Entry 5YL4 (X-ray diffraction, 2.64 A resolution); this record covers chains B and E of the 6 polymer chains in the assembly.

# Chain B
Molecule: Tubulin beta chain
Source organism: Sus barbatus
UniProt: A0A0R4I995 (A0A0R4I995_SUSBA); residue numbers follow UniProt; this construct covers 1-445
Amino-acid sequence (445 residues; row label = number of the first residue in the row):
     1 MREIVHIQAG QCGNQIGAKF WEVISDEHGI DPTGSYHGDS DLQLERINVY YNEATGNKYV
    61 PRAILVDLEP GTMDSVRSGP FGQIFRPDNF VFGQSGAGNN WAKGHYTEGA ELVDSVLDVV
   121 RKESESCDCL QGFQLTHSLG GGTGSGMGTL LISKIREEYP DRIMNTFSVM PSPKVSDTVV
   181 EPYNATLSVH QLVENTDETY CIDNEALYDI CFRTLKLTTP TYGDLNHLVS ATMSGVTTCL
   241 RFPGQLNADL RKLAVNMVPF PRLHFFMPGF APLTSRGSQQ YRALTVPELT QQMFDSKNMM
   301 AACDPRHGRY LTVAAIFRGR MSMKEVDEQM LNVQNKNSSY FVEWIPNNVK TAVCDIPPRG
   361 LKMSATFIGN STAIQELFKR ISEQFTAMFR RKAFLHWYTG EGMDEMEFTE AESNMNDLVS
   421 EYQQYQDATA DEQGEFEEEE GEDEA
Unresolved in the structure: 276-279, 429-445
Metal / ion sites: Mg2+: Q11 (together with GDP); Ca2+ near E111 (its only coordinating residue here)
Residues lining bound ligands:
  - 8WR ((3Z,6Z)-3-[(4-tert-butyl-1H-imidazol-5-yl)methylidene]-6-[[3-(phenylcarbonyl)phenyl]methylidene]piperazine-2,5-dione): H6, F20, Y50, Q134, L135, T136, N165, T166, F167, E198, Y200, M233, G235, V236, T237, C239, L240, L246, L250, L253, A254, M257, A314, A315, I316, K350, T351, A352, I368
  - GDP (guanosine-5'-diphosphate): G10, Q11, C12, Q15, I16, D67, N99, S138, G140, G141, G142, T143, G144, S145, V169, P171, V175, D177, E181, N204, L207, Y222, L225, N226

# Chain E
Molecule: Stathmin-4
Source organism: Rattus norvegicus
UniProt: P63043 (STMN4_RAT); residues 5-145 here correspond to UniProt positions 49-189 (UniProt number = residue number + 44)
Amino-acid sequence (143 residues; numbered 3 to 145; the number before each row is that of its first residue):
     3 MADMEVIELN KCTSGQSFEV ILKPPSFDGV PEFNASLPRR RDPSLEEIQK KLEAAEERRK
    63 YQEAELLKHL AEKREHEREV IQKAIEENNN FIKMAKEKLA QKMESNKENR EAHLAAMLER
   123 LQEKDKHAEE VRKNKELKEE ASR
Unresolved in the structure: 3-5, 28-43, 142-145
Differences from the reference sequence: expression tag (3-4)
Curated features (UniProtKB/Swiss-Prot):
  - modified residue: S46 (Phosphoserine)

# Interface between chain B and chain E
Residue-residue contacts - 25 pairs, chain B then chain E:
  Y106(B) with H78(E), hydrogen bond; E79(E); V82(E), hydrophobic; I83(E)
  L150(B) with E79(E)
  S153(B) with L72(E); R76(E), hydrogen bond
  K154(B) with R76(E); E79(E), salt bridge
  R156(B) with L68(E)
  E157(B) with L69(E); L72(E); R76(E), salt bridge
  P160(B) with E65(E)
  Q191(B) with K75(E)
  E194(B) with H71(E), salt bridge; K75(E), salt bridge
  T399(B) with E89(E)
  E401(B) with V82(E); A86(E)
  G402(B) with V82(E); K85(E); A86(E)
  D404(B) with K85(E), salt bridge
  E407(B) with H78(E), salt bridge
Interface residues without a listed pair, chain B (19 interface residues in all): H105, T107, N195, G400, M403

# Summary
19 residues of chain B face 14 of chain E across their interface; the contacts include 2 hydrogen bonds and 6
salt bridges. Polar contacts include K154(B)-E79(E), E157(B)-R76(E) and E194(B)-H71(E). Bound to chain B: GDP
and compound 8WR.
Chain B is Tubulin beta chain (Sus barbatus) and chain E is Stathmin-4 (Rattus norvegicus); the structure,
Crystal structure of T2R-ttl-8WR complex, was determined by X-ray diffraction.
